Entry 1KWO (X-ray diffraction, 3.80 A resolution); this record covers chains A and B of the 3 polymer chains in the assembly.

Chain A:
Name: Myosin heavy chain
Source organism: Argopecten irradians
Notes: fragment: subfragment 1(s1)
UniProt: P24733 (MYS_AEQIR); residues 1-835 here = UniProt positions 1-835
Sequence (835 residues; row label = number of the first residue in the row):
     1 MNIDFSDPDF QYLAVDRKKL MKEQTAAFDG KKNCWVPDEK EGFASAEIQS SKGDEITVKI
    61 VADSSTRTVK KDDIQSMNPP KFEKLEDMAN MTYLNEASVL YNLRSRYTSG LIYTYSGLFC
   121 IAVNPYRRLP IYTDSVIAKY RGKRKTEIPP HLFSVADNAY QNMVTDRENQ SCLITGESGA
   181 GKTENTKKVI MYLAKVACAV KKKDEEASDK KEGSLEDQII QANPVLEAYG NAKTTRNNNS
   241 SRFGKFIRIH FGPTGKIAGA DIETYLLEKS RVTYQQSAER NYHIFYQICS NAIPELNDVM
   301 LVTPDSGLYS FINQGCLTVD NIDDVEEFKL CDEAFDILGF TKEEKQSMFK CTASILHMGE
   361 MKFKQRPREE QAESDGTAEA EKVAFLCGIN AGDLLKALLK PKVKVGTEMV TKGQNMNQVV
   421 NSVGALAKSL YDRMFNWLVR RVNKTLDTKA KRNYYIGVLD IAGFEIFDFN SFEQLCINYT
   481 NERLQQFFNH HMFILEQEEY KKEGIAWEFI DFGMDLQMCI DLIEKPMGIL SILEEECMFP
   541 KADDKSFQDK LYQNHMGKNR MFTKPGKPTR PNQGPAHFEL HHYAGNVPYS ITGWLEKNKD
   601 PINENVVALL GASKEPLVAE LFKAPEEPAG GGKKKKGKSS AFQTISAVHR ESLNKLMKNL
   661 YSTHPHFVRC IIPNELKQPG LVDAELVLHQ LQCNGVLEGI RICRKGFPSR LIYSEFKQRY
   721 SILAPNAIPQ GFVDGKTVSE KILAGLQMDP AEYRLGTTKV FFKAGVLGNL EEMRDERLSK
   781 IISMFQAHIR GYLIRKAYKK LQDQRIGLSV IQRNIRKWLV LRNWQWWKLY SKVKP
Not modelled in the structure: 1-4, 24-26, 201-209, 407-409, 563-568, 625-641, 698-703, 727-733
Covalent attachments: para-phenyl dimalemide (PDM) linked to Cys693, Lys705
Ion coordination: Mg2+: Thr183, Ser241 (together with ATP-gamma-S)
Residues lining bound ligands:
  - ATP-gamma-S (AGS; phosphothiophosphoric acid-adenylate ester): Asn124, Pro125, Tyr126, Arg127, Arg128, Tyr132, Glu177, Ser178, Gly179, Ala180, Gly181, Lys182, Thr183, Glu184, Asn185, Asn237, Asn239, Ser240, Ser241, Asp460, Ala462
  - para-phenyl dimalemide (PDM; 4-[4-(2,5-dioxo-pyrrolidin-1-yl)-phenylamino]-4-hydroxy-butyric acid): Phe464, Tyr583, Ala584, His689, Gln692
UniProt features mapped onto this chain:
  - region: Leu653 to Glu675 (Actin-binding)
  - binding site (ATP): Gly176 to Thr183
From the paper describing this entry:
  - Mg2+ coordination: Thr183, Ser241
  - binding site for ATP-gamma-S: Asn237
  - binding site for para-phenyl dimalemide: Cys693, Lys705

Chain B:
Name: Myosin regulatory light chain
Source organism: Argopecten irradians
UniProt: P13543 (MLR_AEQIR); residues 1-156 here = UniProt positions 1-156
Sequence (156 residues; each row starts with the number of its first residue):
     1 ADKAASGVLT KLPQKQIQEM KEAFSMIDVD RDGFVSKEDI KAISEQLGRA PDDKELTAML
    61 KEAPGPLNFT MFLSIFSDKL SGTDSEETIR NAFAMFDEQE TKKLNIEYIK DLLENMGDNF
   121 NKDEMRMTFK EAPVEGGKFD YVKFTAMIKG SGEEEA
Not modelled in the structure: 1-12, 155-156
Ion coordination: Mg2+: Asp28, Asp30, Arg31, Asp32, Phe34, Asp39

How chain A and chain B interact:
Contacting residue pairs (44; chain A residue first):
  Asp803(A) with Met95(B)
  Gln804(A) with Met95(B), hydrogen bond (side chain-backbone); Phe96(B)
  Gly807(A) with Ala92(B); Met95(B); Phe96(B)
  Leu808(A) with Phe96(B); Leu112(B); Met116(B), hydrophobic; Gly117(B)
  Val810(A) with Ala92(B), hydrophobic
  Ile811(A) with Ala92(B), hydrophobic; Phe93(B), hydrophobic
  Gln812(A) with Met116(B); Gly117(B); Asp118(B), hydrogen bond; Phe120(B)
  Asn814(A) with Asp84(B); Ile89(B)
  Ile815(A) with Thr128(B); Phe144(B), hydrophobic; Ile148(B), hydrophobic
  Arg816(A) with Asp118(B); Asn119(B), hydrogen bond (side chain-backbone); Phe120(B); Asn121(B); Glu124(B), salt bridge
  Lys817(A) with Gly82(B)
  Trp818(A) with Ile148(B), hydrogen bond (side chain-backbone)
  Leu819(A) with Glu124(B); Thr128(B)
  Leu821(A) with Lys79(B); Lys149(B)
  Trp824(A) with Glu62(B), hydrogen bond; Ile75(B)
  Gln825(A) with Pro51(B); Glu55(B), hydrogen bond
  Trp826(A) with Met59(B), hydrogen bond (side chain-backbone); Glu62(B); Phe72(B), hydrophobic
  Leu829(A) with Ile27(B), hydrophobic
  Val833(A) with Met26(B), hydrophobic; Ile27(B), hydrophobic
  Lys834(A) with Glu154(B)
Also at the interface, not in a pair above, chain A (22 interface residues in all): Trp827, Lys828
Also at the interface, not in a pair above, chain B (41 interface residues in all): Ile40, Ile43, Arg49, Leu60, Phe76, Leu80, Ser81, Thr88, Glu98, Leu113, Met127, Met147

Summary:
The interface between chain A and chain B involves 22 residues on one side and 41 on the other; the contacts
include 7 hydrogen bonds and 1 salt bridge. Polar contacts include Arg816(A)-Glu124(B), Gln804(A)-Met95(B) and
Gln812(A)-Asp118(B). The paper reports a binding site for para-phenyl dimalemide at Cys693(A) and Lys705(A); a
binding site for ATP-gamma-S at Asn237(A).
Chain A is Myosin heavy chain and chain B is Myosin regulatory light chain, both from Argopecten irradians;
the structure, SCALLOP MYOSIN S1-ATPgammaS-p-PDM IN THE ACTIN-DETACHED CONFORMATION, was determined by X-ray
diffraction, deposited together with 1KQM, 1L2O, 1KK7 and 1KK8.
